Entry 6WKK (electron microscopy, 6.10 A resolution (low resolution: residue-level contacts below are approximate; hydrogen-bond / salt-bridge calls are withheld)); this record covers chains S and U of the 24 polymer chains in the assembly.

# Chain S (and U)
Molecule: Gp26 capsid decoration protein
Organism: Bacillus virus G
Notes: chain U of this document is another copy of the same molecule, construct and numbering; everything in this record applies to it too
Reference sequence: G3MB96 (G3MB96_9CAUD); residue numbers follow UniProt; this construct covers 16-165
Amino-acid sequence (150 residues; row label = number of the first residue in the row):
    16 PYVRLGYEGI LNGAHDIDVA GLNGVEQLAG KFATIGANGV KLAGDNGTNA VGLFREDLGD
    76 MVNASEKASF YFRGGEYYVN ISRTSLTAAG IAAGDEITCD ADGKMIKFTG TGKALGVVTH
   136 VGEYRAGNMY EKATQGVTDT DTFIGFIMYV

# Interface between chain S and chain U
Contacting residue pairs (89; chain S residue first):
  Asp-31(S) with Gly-151(U); Val-152(U)
  Asp-33(S) with Val-152(U); Thr-153(U); Asp-154(U); Thr-155(U)
  Ala-35(S) with Asp-154(U)
  Gly-36(S) with Tyr-164(U)
  Leu-37(S) with Gly-39(U)
  Asn-38(S) with Gly-39(U)
  Gly-39(S) with Gly-39(U); Val-40(U)
  Val-40(S) with Val-40(U)
  Gly-45(S) with Tyr-164(U); Val-165(U)
  Lys-46(S) with Val-40(U)
  Phe-47(S) with Asp-117(U)
  Ala-48(S) with Gly-90(U)
  Thr-49(S) with Gly-90(U); Glu-91(U)
  Ile-50(S) with Gly-89(U)
  Gly-51(S) with Arg-88(U); Gly-89(U); Gly-90(U); Glu-91(U)
  Ala-52(S) with Arg-88(U); Gly-89(U); Gly-90(U); Glu-91(U)
  Asn-53(S) with Arg-70(U); Lys-82(U); Ala-83(U); Ser-84(U); Phe-85(U); Arg-88(U); Gly-89(U); Glu-91(U); Tyr-92(U); Thr-134(U)
  Gly-54(S) with Phe-85(U); Tyr-86(U); Phe-87(U); Arg-88(U); Gly-89(U); Gly-90(U); Tyr-92(U)
  Val-55(S) with Phe-87(U); Arg-88(U); Lys-147(U)
  Lys-56(S) with Phe-87(U); Glu-146(U); Lys-147(U); Ala-148(U)
  Leu-57(S) with Tyr-86(U); Lys-147(U); Ala-148(U)
  Ala-58(S) with Tyr-145(U); Lys-147(U)
  Gly-59(S) with Thr-149(U); Gln-150(U)
  Asp-60(S) with Ala-148(U); Gln-150(U)
  Leu-73(S) with Gln-42(U); Tyr-93(U)
  Gly-74(S) with Val-40(U); Gln-42(U); Ala-116(U)
  Asp-75(S) with Val-40(U); Ala-116(U); Asp-117(U); Gly-118(U); Val-165(U)
  Met-76(S) with Tyr-92(U); Tyr-93(U)
  Arg-98(S) with Gly-151(U); Val-152(U); Thr-153(U); Asp-154(U)
  Thr-99(S) with Leu-130(U); Ala-148(U); Gln-150(U); Gly-151(U); Thr-153(U)
  Leu-101(S) with Gln-150(U)
  Gly-109(S) with Gly-90(U)
  Glu-111(S) with Ala-129(U); Leu-130(U); Asp-154(U); Tyr-164(U)
Also at the interface, not in a pair above, chain S (38 interface residues in all): Glu-41, Ala-44, Asn-61, Ala-108, Asp-110
Also at the interface, not in a pair above, chain U (39 interface residues in all): Asn-38, Glu-41, Glu-71, Gly-131

# Summary
38 residues of chain S and 39 residues of chain U are in contact.
Chain S and chain U are both Gp26 capsid decoration protein (Bacillus virus G); the structure, Phage G gp27
major capsid proteins and gp26 decoration proteins, was determined by electron microscopy.
